7RYN - chains A and D of the 4 polymer chains in the assembly; structure by X-ray diffraction, 2.70 A resolution.

== Chain A ==
Molecule: T-cell surface glycoprotein CD1a
Source organism: Homo sapiens
UniProt: P06126 (CD1A_HUMAN); residues 1-278 here correspond to UniProt positions 18-295 (UniProt number = residue number + 17)
Chain sequence (286 residues; each row starts with the number of its first residue; numbers below 1 keep their minus sign (Asp-1 is residue -1)):
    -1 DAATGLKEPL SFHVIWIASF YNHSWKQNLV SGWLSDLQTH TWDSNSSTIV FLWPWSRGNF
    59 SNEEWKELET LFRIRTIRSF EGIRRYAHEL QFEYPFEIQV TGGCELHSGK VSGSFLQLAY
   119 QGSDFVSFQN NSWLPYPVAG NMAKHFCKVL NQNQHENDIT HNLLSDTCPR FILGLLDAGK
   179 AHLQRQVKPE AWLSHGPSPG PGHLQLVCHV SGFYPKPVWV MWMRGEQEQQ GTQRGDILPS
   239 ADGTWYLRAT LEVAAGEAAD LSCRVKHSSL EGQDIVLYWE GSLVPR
Unresolved in the structure: -1 to 6, 105-107, 281-284
Sequence notes: expression tag (-1 to 0, 279-284); conflict Thr2 (Asp19 in P06126); variant Ile13 (Thr30 in P06126), Trp51 (Cys68 in P06126)
Curated features (UniProtKB/Swiss-Prot):
  - binding site (a D-galactosylceramide): Arg73 to Ser77, Glu154, Thr158
  - glycosylation (N-linked (GlcNAc...) asparagine): Asn20, Asn43, Asn57, Asn128
Disulfides: Cys102-Cys166, Cys206-Cys261
Covalent attachments: N-acetylglucosamine (NAG) linked to Asn57
Small-molecule neighbours: cis-tetracosenoyl sulfatide (CIS; (15Z)-N-((1S,2R,3E)-2-hydroxy-1-{[(3-O-sulfo-beta-D-galactopyranosyl)oxy]methyl}heptadec-3-enyl)tetracos-15-enamide): Phe10, Val12, Trp14, Val28, Ser29, Gly30, His38, Thr39, Trp40, Ile47, Trp63, Leu66, Phe70, Arg73, Thr74, Arg76, Ser77, Gly80, Ile81, Arg83, Tyr84, Val98, Gly100, Gly101, Leu114, Leu116, Trp131, Phe144, Leu148, Gln150, Asn151, Glu154, Thr158, Leu161, Leu162, Thr165, Cys166, Phe169
From the paper describing this entry:
  - mutagenesis - Y19A/H21A/W23A: decreased binding to CO3 gammadelta TCR
  - mutagenesis - E62A/E65A/I72A (40 uM or higher), E62A/E65A/T165A/R168A (40 uM or higher), I157A/T165A/R168A (40 uM or higher): unchanged binding to both gammadelta TCRs

== Chain D ==
Molecule: T cell receptor delta variable 1, T cell receptor alpha chain constant
Source organism: Homo sapiens
UniProt: chimeric construct of A0A1B0GX56, P01848: residues 2-96 from A0A1B0GX56 (TRDV1_HUMAN) positions 21-115 (UniProt number = residue number + 19); residues 117-209 from P01848 positions 1-93 (UniProt number = residue number - 116)
Chain sequence (209 residues; row label = number of the first residue in the row):
     1 MAQKVTQAQS SVSMPVRKAV TLNCLYETSW WSYYIFWYKQ LPSKEMIFLI RQGSDEQNAK
    61 SGRYSVNFKK AAKSVALTIS ALQLEDSAKY FCALGELRWP DKLIFGKGTR VTVEPNIQNP
   121 DPAVYQLRDS KSSDKSVCLF TDFDSQTNVS QSKDSDVYIT DKCVLDMRSM DFKSNSAVAW
   181 SNKSDFACAN AFNNSIIPED TFFPSPESS
Unresolved in the structure: 1, 117-118, 151-154, 165, 182-209
Sequence notes: initiating methionine (1); linker (97-116); engineered mutation Cys163 (Thr47 in P01848)
Curated features (UniProtKB/Swiss-Prot):
  - glycosylation (N-linked (GlcNAc...) asparagine): Asn148, Asn182, Asn193
Disulfides: Cys24-Cys92

== Interface between chain A and chain D ==
Contacting residue pairs (8; chain A residue first):
  Tyr19(A) with Trp99(D)
  Asn20(A) with Glu96(D), hydrogen bond; Trp99(D), hydrogen bond (side chain-backbone); Asp101(D)
  Ser22(A) with Asp101(D), hydrogen bond
  Trp23(A) with Trp99(D); Pro100(D), hydrogen bond (side chain-backbone)
  Gln25(A) with Trp99(D)
Other interface residues (no listed pair), chain A (6 interface residues in all): His21
From the paper, about this interface:
  - pairs named by the authors: Tyr19(A)-Trp99(D) (pi stacking), Asn20(A)-Glu96(D) (hydrogen bond), Ser22(A)-Asp101(D) (hydrogen bond), Trp99(D)-Asn20(A) (backbone contact), Trp99(D)-Trp23(A) (backbone contact), Asp101(D)-His21(A)

== In short ==
The interface between chain A and chain D involves 6 residues on one side and 4 on the other, with 4 hydrogen
bonds. Among the polar pairs are Asn20(A)-Glu96(D), Asn20(A)-Trp99(D) and Ser22(A)-Asp101(D). The paper
describes pi stacking between Tyr19(A) and Trp99(D); hydrogen bonds between Asn20(A) and Glu96(D) and Ser22(A)
and Asp101(D); backbone contacts between Trp99(D) and Asn20(A) and Trp99(D) and Trp23(A). From the paper:
Y19A/H21A/W23A of chain A reduce binding to CO3 gammadelta TCR; E62A/E65A/I72A, E62A/E65A/T165A/R168A and
I157A/T165A/R168A of chain A leave binding to both gammadelta TCRs unchanged.
Here chain A is T-cell surface glycoprotein CD1a and chain D is T cell receptor delta variable 1, T cell
receptor alpha chain constant, both from Homo sapiens. Entry 7RYN (CD1a-sulfatide-gdTCR complex) was
determined by X-ray diffraction (same publication as 7RYL, 7RYM and 7RYO).
